3E8M - chains A and B of the 4 polymer chains in the assembly; structure by X-ray diffraction, 1.10 A resolution.

[Chain A (and B)]
Molecule: Acylneuraminate cytidylyltransferase
From: Bacteroides thetaiotaomicron
Notes: chain B of this document is another copy of the same molecule, construct and numbering; everything in this record applies to it too
UniProtKB: Q8A712 (Q8A712_BACTN); residue numbers follow UniProt; this construct covers 1-164
Chain sequence (164 residues; numbered 1 to 164; the number before each row is that of its first residue):
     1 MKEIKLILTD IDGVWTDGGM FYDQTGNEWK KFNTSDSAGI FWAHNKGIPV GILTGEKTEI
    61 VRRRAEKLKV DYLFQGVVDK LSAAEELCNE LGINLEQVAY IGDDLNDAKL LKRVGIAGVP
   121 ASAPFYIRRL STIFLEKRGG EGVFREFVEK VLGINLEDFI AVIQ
UniProt features mapped onto this chain:
  - binding site (Mg(2+)): Asp-10, Asp-12, Asp-103
  - binding site (substrate): Thr-34, Thr-54 to Glu-56, Arg-64 to Lys-67, Lys-80, Asn-106
  - mutagenesis: Thr-34 (T34A: 13-fold decrease of the catalytic efficiency and 4-fold decrease of the affinity for 2-keto-3-deoxy-D-glycero-D-galacto-9-phosphonononic acid (KDN-9-P)), Ser-37 (S37A: 2-fold decrease of the affinity for 2-keto-3-deoxy-D-glycero-D-galacto-9-phosphonononic acid (KDN-9-P)), Glu-56 (E56A: Strong decrease of the catalytic efficiency and 4-fold decrease of the affinity for 2-keto-3-deoxy-D-glycero-D-galacto-9-phosphonononic acid (KDN-9-P) ...), Arg-64 (R64A: Loss of phosphatase activity), Lys-67 (K67A: Displays a 300-fold decrease of the catalytic efficiency and an unchanged affinity with 2-keto-3-deoxy-D-glycero-D-galacto-9-phosphonononic acid (KDN-9-P) as substrate, however with ...)
Bound ions: Mg2+: Asp-10, Asp-12, Asp-103
Reported in the primary citation:
  - catalytic residues: Asp-10, Asp-12, Thr-54, Lys-80
  - self-association interface (contacts with another copy of this molecule): Gly-18 to Thr-34
  - binding site for acetic acid: Arg-64
  - mutagenesis - R64A: abolished catalytic activity on KDN-9-P
  - mutagenesis - E56A (170-fold): decreased catalytic activity on KDN-9-P
  - mutagenesis - K67A: abolished stability
  - mutagenesis - T34A (20-fold), S37A: decreased catalytic activity
  - specificity-determining residues: Glu-56, Lys-67 (by similarity / conservation)

[Chain A / chain B interface]
Contacting residue pairs (54; chain A residue first):
  Asp-17(A) / Lys-31(B)  salt bridge
  Asp-17(A) / Asn-33(B)
  Gly-18(A) / Phe-32(B)
  Gly-18(A) / Asn-33(B)
  Gly-18(A) / Thr-34(B)  hydrogen bond (backbone-backbone)
  Gly-19(A) / Lys-31(B)
  Gly-19(A) / Phe-32(B)
  Met-20(A) / Lys-30(B)
  Met-20(A) / Lys-31(B)
  Met-20(A) / Phe-32(B)  hydrogen bond (backbone-backbone)
  Met-20(A) / Thr-34(B)
  Met-20(A) / Arg-64(B)
  Phe-21(A) / Phe-21(B)  hydrophobic
  Phe-21(A) / Lys-30(B)
  Phe-21(A) / Lys-31(B)
  Tyr-22(A) / Glu-28(B)
  Tyr-22(A) / Trp-29(B)
  Tyr-22(A) / Lys-30(B)  hydrogen bond (backbone-backbone)
  Tyr-22(A) / Ile-60(B)
  Tyr-22(A) / Arg-63(B)
  Tyr-22(A) / Arg-64(B)  hydrogen bond
  Tyr-22(A) / Lys-67(B)
  Asp-23(A) / Asn-27(B)  hydrogen bond
  Asp-23(A) / Glu-28(B)
  Asp-23(A) / Trp-29(B)
  Asp-23(A) / Ile-60(B)
  Asp-23(A) / Arg-63(B)  salt bridge
  Gln-24(A) / Asn-27(B)  hydrogen bond (backbone-side chain)
  Gln-24(A) / Glu-28(B)  hydrogen bond (backbone-backbone)
  Gln-24(A) / Thr-58(B)
  Gln-24(A) / Glu-59(B)  hydrogen bond (side chain-backbone)
  Gln-24(A) / Ile-60(B)  hydrogen bond (side chain-backbone)
  Thr-25(A) / Asn-27(B)
  Gly-26(A) / Arg-63(B)  hydrogen bond (backbone-side chain)
  Asn-27(A) / Arg-63(B)  hydrogen bond (backbone-side chain)
  Trp-29(A) / Trp-29(B)
  Glu-56(A) / Lys-67(B)  salt bridge
  Asp-104(A) / Arg-145(B)  salt bridge
  Leu-105(A) / Phe-41(B)  hydrophobic
  Leu-105(A) / Arg-145(B)
  Leu-105(A) / Phe-159(B)  hydrophobic
  Leu-105(A) / Ile-163(B)
  Ala-108(A) / Phe-159(B)  hydrophobic
  Ala-108(A) / Ile-163(B)  hydrophobic
  Lys-109(A) / Ile-163(B)
  Lys-109(A) / Gln-164(B)
  Lys-112(A) / Ile-163(B)
  Pro-124(A) / Arg-145(B)
  Tyr-126(A) / Ile-154(B)  hydrogen bond (side chain-backbone)
  Tyr-126(A) / Asn-155(B)  hydrogen bond (side chain-backbone)
  Tyr-126(A) / Leu-156(B)
  Tyr-126(A) / Phe-159(B)  hydrophobic
  Ile-127(A) / Phe-159(B)  hydrophobic
  Arg-129(A) / Leu-156(B)
Also at the interface, not in a pair above, chain A (25 interface residues in all): Asp-12, Glu-28, Leu-130
Also at the interface, not in a pair above, chain B (25 interface residues in all): Ser-35, Trp-42

[Overview]
Chain A and chain B each contribute 25 residues to their interface; the contacts include 13 hydrogen bonds and
4 salt bridges. Polar contacts include Asp-17(A)/Lys-31(B), Asp-23(A)/Arg-63(B) and Glu-56(A)/Lys-67(B). From
the paper: catalytic residues Asp-10(A), Asp-12(A) and Thr-54(A) among others; T34A and S37A of chain A reduce
catalytic activity; 5 substitutions were tested in all.
Both chains are Acylneuraminate cytidylyltransferase (Bacteroides thetaiotaomicron). Entry 3E8M
(Structure-function Analysis of 2-Keto-3-deoxy-D-glycero-D-galacto-nononate-9-phosphate (KDN) Phosphatase
Defines a New Clad Within the Type C0 HAD Subfamily) was determined by X-ray diffraction, deposited together
with 3E81 and 3E84.
